9F3Q - chains B and C of the 3 polymer chains in the assembly; structure by electron microscopy, 2.75 A resolution.

== Chain B ==
Protein: Capsid protein VP0
Organism: Human poliovirus 1 Mahoney
UniProtKB: P03300 (POLG_POL1M); residues 2-341 here = UniProt positions 2-341
Amino-acid sequence (341 residues; each row starts with the number of its first residue):
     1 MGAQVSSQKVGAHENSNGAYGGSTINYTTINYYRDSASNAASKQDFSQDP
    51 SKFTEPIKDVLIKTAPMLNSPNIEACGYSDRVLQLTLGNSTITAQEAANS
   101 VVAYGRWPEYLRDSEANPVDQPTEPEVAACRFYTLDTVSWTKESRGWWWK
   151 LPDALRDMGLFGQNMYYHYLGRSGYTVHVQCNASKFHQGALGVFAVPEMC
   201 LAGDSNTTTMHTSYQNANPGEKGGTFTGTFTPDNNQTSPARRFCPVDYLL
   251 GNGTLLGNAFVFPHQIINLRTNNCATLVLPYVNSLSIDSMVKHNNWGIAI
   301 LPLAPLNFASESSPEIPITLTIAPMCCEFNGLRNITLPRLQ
Disordered / not traced: 1, 9-25, 42-78
Sequence notes: initiating methionine (1); engineered mutation Gly18 (Arg in P03300), Ala94 (Thr in P03300), Glu126 (Asp in P03300)
Curated features (UniProtKB/Swiss-Prot):
  - site (Cleavage): Asn69, Ser70, Gln341
  - lipidation: Gly2 (N-myristoyl glycine)
  - mutagenesis: Gly2 (G2A: 100% loss of myristoylation. Impaired viral assembly), Ala3 (A3D: 50% loss of myristoylation. Severe reduction in specific infectivity; A3G/L/V: No effect on myristoylation and virus growth; A3H: No effect on myristoylation ...), His264 (H264G/T: Complete loss of VP0 cleavage)

== Chain C ==
Protein: Capsid protein VP3
Organism: Human poliovirus 1 Mahoney
UniProtKB: P03300 (POLG_POL1M); residues 1-238 here correspond to UniProt positions 342-579 (UniProt number = residue number + 341)
Amino-acid sequence (238 residues; numbered 1 to 238; the number before each row is that of its first residue):
     1 GLPVMNTPGSNQYLTADNFQSPCALPEFDVTPPIDIPGEVKNMMELAEID
    51 TMIPFDLSATKKNTMEMYRVRLSDKPHTDDPILCLSLSPASDPRLSHTML
   101 GEILNYYTHWAGSLKFTFMFCGSMMATGKLLVSYAPPGADPPKKRKEAML
   151 GTHVIWDIGLQSSCTMVVPWISNTTYRLTIDDSFTEGGYISVFYQTRIVV
   201 PLSTPREMDILGFVSACNDFSVRLLRDTTHIEQKALAQ
Disordered / not traced: 238
Sequence notes: engineered mutation Met119 (Leu460 in P03300), Leu178 (Gln519 in P03300); variant Ser123 (Phe464 in P03300)
Residues lining bound ligands: glutathione (GSH): Gln233, Lys234, Ala235, Leu236
Curated features (UniProtKB/Swiss-Prot):
  - site: Gln238 (Cleavage)

== How chain B and chain C interact ==
Residue-residue contacts (73; chain B residue first):
  Ile30(B) - Gln20(C)  hydrogen bond (backbone-side chain)
  Asn31(B) - Gln20(C)
  Tyr32(B) - Gln20(C)  hydrogen bond (backbone-side chain)
  Tyr33(B) - Gln20(C)
  Tyr33(B) - Ser21(C)
  Arg34(B) - Glu27(C)  salt bridge
  Asp35(B) - Cys23(C)
  Asp35(B) - Pro26(C)
  Asp35(B) - Glu27(C)
  Ser38(B) - Gln20(C)
  Ser38(B) - Ser21(C)  hydrogen bond (side chain-backbone)
  Ser38(B) - Pro22(C)
  Ser38(B) - Cys23(C)  hydrogen bond (side chain-backbone)
  Ala40(B) - Asn18(C)
  Ala40(B) - Phe19(C)
  Ala40(B) - Gln20(C)
  Ala41(B) - Asn18(C)  hydrogen bond (backbone-side chain)
  Tyr104(B) - Pro37(C)  hydrophobic
  Tyr104(B) - Gly38(C)
  Arg106(B) - Asp35(C)  salt bridge
  Arg106(B) - Ile36(C)
  Arg106(B) - Pro37(C)
  Glu115(B) - Asp35(C)
  Lys185(B) - Ser123(C)
  Lys185(B) - Met124(C)
  Lys185(B) - Met125(C)
  Phe186(B) - Ser123(C)
  Phe186(B) - Met125(C)  hydrophobic
  Phe186(B) - Ser203(C)
  Phe186(B) - Thr204(C)
  Phe186(B) - Pro205(C)
  His187(B) - Ser123(C)
  Gln188(B) - Cys121(C)
  Gln188(B) - Gly122(C)
  Gln188(B) - Ser123(C)
  Gln188(B) - Pro205(C)
  Gln188(B) - Glu207(C)  hydrogen bond (side chain-backbone)
  Gln188(B) - Met208(C)
  Asp247(B) - Met65(C)
  Tyr248(B) - Asn63(C)
  Tyr248(B) - Thr64(C)
  Tyr248(B) - Met65(C)  hydrophobic
  Leu255(B) - His97(C)
  Leu256(B) - Met65(C)  hydrophobic
  Leu256(B) - Tyr68(C)
  Gly257(B) - Thr51(C)
  Gly257(B) - Met52(C)  hydrogen bond (backbone-backbone)
  Gly257(B) - Tyr68(C)  hydrogen bond (backbone-side chain)
  Asn258(B) - Thr51(C)
  Asn258(B) - His97(C)
  Asn258(B) - Thr98(C)
  Asn258(B) - Met99(C)
  Phe260(B) - Ile49(C)
  Phe260(B) - Asp50(C)
  Phe260(B) - Phe213(C)  hydrophobic
  Val261(B) - Met99(C)  hydrophobic
  Asn268(B) - Phe120(C)  hydrogen bond (side chain-backbone)
  Arg270(B) - Phe120(C)
  Arg270(B) - Gly122(C)
  Arg270(B) - Ser123(C)  hydrogen bond (side chain-backbone)
  Arg270(B) - Met124(C)
  Arg270(B) - Ile158(C)
  Arg270(B) - Gly159(C)  hydrogen bond (side chain-backbone)
  Arg270(B) - Ser162(C)
  Thr271(B) - Ser162(C)
  Asn283(B) - Ile36(C)
  Pro302(B) - Met65(C)
  Pro302(B) - Arg69(C)  hydrogen bond (backbone-side chain)
  Leu303(B) - Arg69(C)  hydrogen bond (backbone-side chain)
  Pro305(B) - Arg69(C)
  Pro305(B) - Asp209(C)
  Ala309(B) - Ser203(C)
  Ala309(B) - Pro205(C)
Interface residues without a listed pair, chain B (47 interface residues in all): Ala37, Asn39, Arg112, Gly189, Ala190, Ile266, Pro280, Tyr281, Val282, Ser284, Leu285, Ser286, Ala304, Asn307, Phe308
Interface residues without a listed pair, chain C (45 interface residues in all): Ile34, Met119, Ala126, Leu202, Leu211

== Overview ==
Chain B and chain C form an interface of 47 and 45 residues respectively, with 13 hydrogen bonds and 2 salt
bridges. Polar contacts include Arg34(B)-Glu27(C), Arg106(B)-Asp35(C) and Ile30(B)-Gln20(C). Chain C binds
glutathione. From UniProt: 3 mutagenesis sites on chain B.
Here chain B is Capsid protein VP0 and chain C is Capsid protein VP3, both from Human poliovirus 1 Mahoney.
Entry 9F3Q (Poliovirus type 1 (strain Mahoney) stabilised virus-like particle (PV1 SC6b) in complex with GPP3
and GSH) was determined by electron microscopy together with 9EYY, 9EZ0, 9F0K, 9F59 and 9F5P from the same
study.
